6T0B - chains O and Q of the 46 polymer chains in the assembly; structure by electron microscopy, 2.80 A resolution.

# Chain O
Molecule: Cytochrome c1, heme protein, mitochondrial
Organism: Saccharomyces cerevisiae S288c
UniProt: P07143 (CY1_YEAST); residues 62-309 here = UniProt positions 62-309
Sequence (248 residues; each row starts with the number of its first residue):
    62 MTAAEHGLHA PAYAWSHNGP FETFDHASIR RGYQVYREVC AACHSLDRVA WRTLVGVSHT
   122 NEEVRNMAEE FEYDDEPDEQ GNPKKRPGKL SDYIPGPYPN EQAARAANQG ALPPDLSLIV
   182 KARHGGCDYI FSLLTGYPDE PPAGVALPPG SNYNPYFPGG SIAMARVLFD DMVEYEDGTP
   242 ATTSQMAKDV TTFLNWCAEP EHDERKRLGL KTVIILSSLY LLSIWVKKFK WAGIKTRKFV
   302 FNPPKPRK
Not modelled in the structure: 309
Swiss-Prot annotation at these positions:
  - binding site (heme c): Cys-101, Cys-104, His-105, Met-225
Covalently attached groups: heme c (HEC) linked to Cys-101, Cys-104
Metal / ion sites: heme c Fe: His-105, Met-225
Small-molecule neighbours: heme c (HEC): Val-100, His-105, Asn-169, Ala-172, Leu-173, Pro-174, Pro-175, Leu-177, Ile-180, Arg-184, Tyr-190, Ile-191, Leu-194, Leu-195, Phe-218, Ile-223, Ala-224, Met-225, Val-228, Val-251, Leu-255

# Chain Q
Molecule: Cytochrome b-c1 complex subunit 6
Organism: Saccharomyces cerevisiae S288c
UniProt: P00127 (QCR6_YEAST); numbering as in UniProt (aligned over 1-147)
Sequence (147 residues; row label = number of the first residue in the row):
     1 MGMLELVGEY WEQLKITVVP VVAAAEDDDN EQHEEKAAEG EEKEEENGDE DEDEDEDEDD
    61 DDDDDEDEEE EEEVTDQLED LREHFKNTEE GKALVHHYEE CAERVKIQQQ QPGYADLEHK
   121 EDCVEEFFHL QHYLDTATAP RLFDKLK
Not modelled in the structure: 1-72
Disulfides: Cys-101/Cys-123

# Interface between chain O and chain Q
Contacting residue pairs - 47 pairs, chain O then chain Q:
  Ala-64(O) with Phe-128(Q)
  Ala-65(O) with Phe-128(Q)
  Leu-69(O) with Gln-131(Q)
  Pro-72(O) with Asp-135(Q); Ala-139(Q), hydrophobic
  Ala-73(O) with Ala-139(Q)
  Tyr-74(O) with Ala-139(Q); Leu-142(Q), hydrophobic; Phe-143(Q), hydrophobic
  Ala-75(O) with Phe-143(Q)
  Trp-76(O) with Phe-143(Q), hydrophobic
  Arg-92(O) with Lys-147(Q)
  Phe-192(O) with Leu-142(Q), hydrophobic
  Thr-196(O) with Leu-78(Q); Arg-82(Q)
  Pro-199(O) with Phe-127(Q), hydrophobic
  Glu-201(O) with Tyr-98(Q), hydrogen bond
  Pro-203(O) with Tyr-98(Q)
  Ala-204(O) with Tyr-98(Q); Ala-102(Q), hydrophobic; Val-105(Q); Lys-106(Q); Asp-122(Q); Cys-123(Q), hydrogen bond (backbone-backbone)
  Gly-205(O) with Lys-106(Q)
  Val-206(O) with Val-124(Q), hydrophobic
  Tyr-214(O) with Val-124(Q); Phe-127(Q), hydrophobic
  Pro-216(O) with Phe-127(Q), hydrophobic; Phe-128(Q), hydrophobic
  Tyr-217(O) with Arg-82(Q); Gln-131(Q); Asp-135(Q), hydrogen bond
  Asp-231(O) with Asp-76(Q)
  Thr-240(O) with Lys-147(Q)
  Pro-241(O) with Val-74(Q), hydrophobic
  Thr-243(O) with Thr-75(Q); Asp-76(Q); Gln-77(Q), hydrogen bond
  Thr-244(O) with Asp-76(Q)
  Ser-245(O) with Asp-76(Q), hydrogen bond; Leu-78(Q); Leu-146(Q)
  Gln-246(O) with Leu-146(Q); Lys-147(Q), hydrogen bond (side chain-backbone)
  Lys-249(O) with Phe-143(Q); Lys-147(Q), hydrogen bond (side chain-backbone)
Also at the interface, not in a pair above, chain O (29 interface residues in all): His-70
Also at the interface, not in a pair above, chain Q (25 interface residues in all): Glu-121, His-132, Thr-138

# Overview
29 residues of chain O and 25 residues of chain Q are in contact, with 7 hydrogen bonds. Polar pairs include
Glu-201(O)/Tyr-98(Q), Tyr-217(O)/Asp-135(Q) and Thr-243(O)/Gln-77(Q). Covalently linked heme c: at Cys-101(O).
From UniProt: 4 heme c-binding residues on chain O.
Here chain O is Cytochrome c1, heme protein, mitochondrial and chain Q is Cytochrome b-c1 complex subunit 6,
both from Saccharomyces cerevisiae S288c. Entry 6T0B (The III2-IV(5B)2 respiratory supercomplex from S.
cerevisiae) was determined by electron microscopy, deposited together with 6T15.
